8EAO - chains I and K of the 24 polymer chains in the assembly; structure by electron microscopy, 3.20 A resolution.

[Chain I (and K)]
Molecule: Peptidoglycan hydrolase gp4
From: Salmonella phage P22
Notes: chain K of this document is another copy of the same molecule, construct and numbering; everything in this record applies to it too
Reference sequence: P26746 (EXLYS_BPP22); residues 1-149 here correspond to UniProt positions 3-151 (UniProt number = residue number + 2)
Sequence (149 residues; row label = number of the first residue in the row):
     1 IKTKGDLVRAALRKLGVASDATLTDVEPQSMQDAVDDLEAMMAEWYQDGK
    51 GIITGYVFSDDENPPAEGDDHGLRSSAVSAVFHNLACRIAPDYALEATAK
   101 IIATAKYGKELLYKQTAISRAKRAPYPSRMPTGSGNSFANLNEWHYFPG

[Interface between chain I and chain K]
Residue-residue contacts (31):
  Gln29(I) with Asp20(K), hydrogen bond
  Asp33(I) with Arg13(K)
  Asp36(I) with Ile1(K)
  Asp37(I) with Arg13(K), salt bridge; Lys14(K), salt bridge; Phe82(K)
  Ala40(I) with Ser79(K)
  Ala43(I) with Ser75(K); Ser76(K)
  Glu44(I) with Ser76(K); Ser79(K), hydrogen bond; Ala80(K); Tyr107(K); Gly108(K); Leu111(K)
  Gln47(I) with Ser76(K); Leu111(K)
  Lys50(I) with Gln115(K)
  Asp61(I) with Lys2(K), salt bridge
  Cys87(I) with Lys100(K)
  Arg88(I) with Lys14(K); Ser79(K), hydrogen bond; His83(K); Lys100(K); Thr104(K)
  Pro91(I) with Lys14(K); Thr98(K); Ile101(K), hydrophobic
  Asp92(I) with Arg13(K), salt bridge; Ser19(K)
  Lys109(I) with Tyr107(K), hydrogen bond
Other interface residues (no listed pair), chain I (21 interface residues in all): Glu27, Trp45, Asp48, Tyr93, Glu96, Arg129
Other interface residues (no listed pair), chain K (24 interface residues in all): Gly16, Ala21, Arg74, Tyr126

[Summary]
Chain I and chain K form an interface of 21 and 24 residues respectively, with 4 hydrogen bonds and 4 salt
bridges. Polar pairs include Asp37(I)-Arg13(K), Asp37(I)-Lys14(K) and Asp61(I)-Lys2(K).
Both chains are Peptidoglycan hydrolase gp4 (Salmonella phage P22). Entry 8EAO (Cryo-EM structure of the
in-situ gp1-gp4 complex from bacteriophage P22) was determined by electron microscopy.
